6QLF - chains P and U of the 8 polymer chains in the assembly; structure by electron microscopy, 3.45 A resolution.

# Chain P
Name: Inner kinetochore subunit CTF19
Source organism: Saccharomyces cerevisiae
UniProtKB: Q02732 (CENPP_YEAST); residues 1-369 here = UniProt positions 1-369
Amino-acid sequence (369 residues; each row starts with the number of its first residue):
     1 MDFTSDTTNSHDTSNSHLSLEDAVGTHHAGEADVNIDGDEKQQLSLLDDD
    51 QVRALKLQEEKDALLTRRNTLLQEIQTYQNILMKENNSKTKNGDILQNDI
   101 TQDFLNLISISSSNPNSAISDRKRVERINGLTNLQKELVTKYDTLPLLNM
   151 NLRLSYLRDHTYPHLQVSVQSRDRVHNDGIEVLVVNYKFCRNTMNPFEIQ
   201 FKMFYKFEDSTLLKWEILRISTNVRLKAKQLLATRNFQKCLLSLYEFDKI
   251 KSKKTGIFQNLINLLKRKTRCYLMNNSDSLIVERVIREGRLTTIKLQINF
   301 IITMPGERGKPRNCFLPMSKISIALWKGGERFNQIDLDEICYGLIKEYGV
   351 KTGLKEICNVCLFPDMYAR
Unresolved in the structure: 1-123, 177-178, 286-292, 308-313, 367-369

# Chain U
Name: Inner kinetochore subunit AME1
Source organism: Saccharomyces cerevisiae
UniProtKB: P38313 (CENPU_YEAST); numbering as in UniProt (aligned over 1-320)
Amino-acid sequence (320 residues; each row starts with the number of its first residue):
     1 MDRDTKLAFRLRGSHSRRTDDIDDDVIVFKTPNAVYREENSPIQSPVQPI
    51 LSSPKLANSFEFPITTNNVNAQDRHEHGYQPLDAEDYPMIDSENKSLISE
   101 SPQNVRNDEDLTTRYNFDDIPIRQLSSSITSVTTIDVLSSLFINLFENDL
   151 IPQALKDFNKSDDDQFRKLLYKLDLRLFQTISDQMTRDLKDILDINVSNN
   201 ELCYQLKQVLARKEDLNQQIISVRNEIQELKAGKDWHDLQNEQAKLNDKV
   251 KLNKRLNDLTSTLLGKYEGDRKIMSQDSEDDSIRDDSNILDIAHFVDLMD
   301 PYNGLLKKINKINENLSNEL
Unresolved in the structure: 1-130, 157-165, 267-276

# How chain P and chain U interact
Pairs across the interface (28; chain P residue first):
  T222(P) - N303(U)  hydrogen bond (backbone-side chain)
  N223(P) - N303(U)
  R225(P) - Y302(U)
  L226(P) - V296(U)  hydrophobic
  L226(P) - D300(U)
  K227(P) - D297(U)  salt bridge
  K229(P) - Y302(U)  hydrogen bond
  N275(P) - L290(U)
  N276(P) - D297(U)  hydrogen bond
  S279(P) - L290(U)
  I294(P) - L263(U)  hydrophobic
  N299(P) - L290(U)
  I301(P) - L290(U)  hydrophobic
  K320(P) - D286(U)
  S322(P) - D286(U)
  R331(P) - D277(U)
  R331(P) - S278(U)
  R331(P) - E279(U)
  R331(P) - S287(U)
  F332(P) - L263(U)  hydrophobic
  F332(P) - D277(U)
  Q334(P) - R284(U)
  E339(P) - R255(U)
  I340(P) - R255(U)
  I340(P) - L259(U)  hydrophobic
  V360(P) - L256(U)  hydrophobic
  V360(P) - L259(U)  hydrophobic
  F363(P) - L264(U)
Interface residues without a listed pair, chain P (28 interface residues in all): Q297, L325, N333, I335, G343, L344, E347
Interface residues without a listed pair, chain U (24 interface residues in all): K249, L252, T260, T262, I283, I289, H294

# Overview
The interface between chain P and chain U involves 28 residues on one side and 24 on the other, with 3
hydrogen bonds and 1 salt bridge. Among the polar pairs are K227(P)-D297(U), T222(P)-N303(U) and
K229(P)-Y302(U).
Chain P is Inner kinetochore subunit CTF19 and chain U is Inner kinetochore subunit AME1, both from
Saccharomyces cerevisiae; the structure, Structure of inner kinetochore CCAN complex with mask1, was
determined by electron microscopy together with 6QLD and 6QLE from the same study.
